PDB entry 7M0X | X-ray diffraction, 2.47 A resolution | chains A and B

# Chain A
Protein: Serine/threonine-protein kinase B-raf
From: Homo sapiens
Notes: EC 2.7.11.1
UniProtKB: P15056 (BRAF_HUMAN); residue numbers follow UniProt; this construct covers 445-723
Chain sequence (283 residues; numbered 441 to 723; the number before each row is that of its first residue):
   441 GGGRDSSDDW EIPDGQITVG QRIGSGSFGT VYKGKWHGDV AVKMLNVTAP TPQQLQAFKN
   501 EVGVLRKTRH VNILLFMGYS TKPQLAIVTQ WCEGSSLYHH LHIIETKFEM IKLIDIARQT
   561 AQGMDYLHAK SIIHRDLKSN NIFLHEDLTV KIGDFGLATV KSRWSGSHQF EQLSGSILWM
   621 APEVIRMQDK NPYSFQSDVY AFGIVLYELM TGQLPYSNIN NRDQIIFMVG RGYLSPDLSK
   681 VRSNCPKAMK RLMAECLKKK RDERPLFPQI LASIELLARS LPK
Not modelled in the structure: 441-446, 723
Construct notes: expression tag (441-444)
Ion coordination: Mg2+: Asn581, Asp594 (together with AMP-PNP)
Small-molecule neighbours: AMP-PNP (ANP; phosphoaminophosphonic acid-adenylate ester): Ile463, Gly464, Ser465, Gly466, Ser467, Phe468, Gly469, Val471, Ala481, Lys483, Leu514, Thr529, Gln530, Trp531, Cys532, His539, Asp576, Lys578, Asn580, Asn581, Phe583, Asp594
Swiss-Prot annotation at these positions:
  - active site: Asp576 (Proton acceptor)
  - binding site (ATP): Ile463 to Val471, Lys483
  - modified residue: Ser446 (Phosphoserine), Ser447 (Phosphoserine), Arg671 (Omega-N-methylarginine)
  - cross-link: Lys578 (Glycyl lysine isopeptide (Lys-Gly) (interchain with G-Cter in ubiquitin))

# Chain B
Protein: Dual specificity mitogen-activated protein kinase kinase 1
From: Homo sapiens
Notes: EC 2.7.12.2
UniProtKB: Q02750 (MP2K1_HUMAN); numbering as in UniProt (aligned over 1-393)
Chain sequence (397 residues; row label = number of the first residue in the row; numbers below 1 keep their minus sign (Gly-3 is residue -3)):
    -3 GGGRMPKKKP TPIQLNPAPD GSAVNGTSSA ETNLEALQKK LEELELDEQQ RKRLEAFLTQ
    57 KQKVGELKDD DFEKISELGA GNGGVVFKVS HKPSGLVMAR KLIHLEIKPA IRNQIIRELQ
   117 VLHECNSPYI VGFYGAFYSD GEISICMEHM DGGSLDQVLK KAGRIPEQIL GKVSIAVIKG
   177 LTYLREKHKI MHRDVKPSNI LVNSRGEIKL CDFGVSGQLI DAMANAFVGT RSYMSPERLQ
   237 GTHYSVQSDI WSMGLSLVEM AVGRYPIPPP DAKELELMFG CQVEGDAAET PPRPRTPGRP
   297 LSSYGMDSRP PMAIFELLDY IVNEPPPKLP SGVFSLEFQD FVNKCLIKNP AERADLKQLM
   357 VHAFIKRSDA EEVDFAGWLC STIGLNQPST PTHAAGV
Not modelled in the structure: -3 to 39, 275-306, 384-393
Construct notes: expression tag (-3 to 0); engineered mutation Ala218 (Ser in Q02750), Ala222 (Ser in Q02750)
Ion coordination: Mg2+: Asn195, Asp208 (together with AMP-PNP)
Small-molecule neighbours:
  - 4BM (N-{[(2R)-2,3-dihydroxypropyl]oxy}-3,4-difluoro-2-[(2-fluoro-4-iodophenyl)amino]benzamide): Gly77, Asn78, Gly79, Gly80, Lys97, Leu115, Leu118, Val127, Gly128, Ile141, Met143, Asp190, Cys207, Asp208, Phe209, Gly210, Val211, Ser212, Leu215, Ile216, Met219
  - AMP-PNP (ANP; phosphoaminophosphonic acid-adenylate ester): Leu74, Gly75, Ala76, Gly77, Asn78, Gly79, Gly80, Val82, Ala95, Lys97, Val127, Met143, Glu144, His145, Met146, Ser150, Gln153, Asp190, Lys192, Ser194, Asn195, Leu197, Asp208
Swiss-Prot annotation at these positions:
  - region: Glu270 to Pro307 (RAF1-binding)
  - active site: Asp190 (Proton acceptor)
  - binding site (ATP): Leu74 to Val82, Lys97, Met143 to Met146, Ser150 to Gln153, Lys192 to Asn195, Asp208
  - binding site (U0126): Lys97, Asp208 to Val211
  - binding site (K-252a): Glu144 to Met146, Ser194
  - site: Pro8, Ile9 (Cleavage)
  - modified residue: Thr286 (Phosphothreonine), Thr292 (Phosphothreonine), Ser298 (Phosphoserine)

# How chain A and chain B interact
Residue-residue contacts (55):
  Ile463(A) - His100(B)
  Tyr538(A) - Glu102(B)  hydrogen bond (side chain-backbone)
  His539(A) - Glu102(B)  salt bridge
  His542(A) - Lys104(B)  hydrogen bond (backbone-side chain)
  Ile543(A) - Glu102(B)
  Ile543(A) - Ile103(B)
  Ile543(A) - Lys104(B)
  Ile543(A) - Pro105(B)
  Glu545(A) - Lys104(B)
  Phe610(A) - Pro307(B)
  Gln612(A) - Thr226(B)
  Leu613(A) - Val224(B)
  Leu613(A) - Ile310(B)  hydrophobic
  Ser614(A) - Val224(B)
  Gly615(A) - Ala222(B)
  Gly615(A) - Phe223(B)
  Gly615(A) - Val224(B)
  Ser616(A) - Asn221(B)  hydrogen bond (side chain-backbone)
  Ser616(A) - Ala222(B)  hydrogen bond (backbone-backbone)
  Ile617(A) - Val224(B)  hydrophobic
  Leu618(A) - Asn221(B)
  Ile625(A) - Phe311(B)
  Arg626(A) - Phe311(B)
  Leu654(A) - Asn221(B)
  Ile659(A) - Asp217(B)
  Asn660(A) - Ile216(B)
  Asn660(A) - Asp217(B)
  Asn660(A) - Ala220(B)
  Asn661(A) - Met230(B)  hydrogen bond
  Asn661(A) - Arg234(B)
  Arg662(A) - Met219(B)  hydrogen bond (side chain-backbone)
  Arg662(A) - Ala220(B)
  Arg662(A) - Phe223(B)  hydrogen bond (side chain-backbone)
  Arg662(A) - Val224(B)
  Arg662(A) - Gly225(B)
  Asp663(A) - Ser228(B)  hydrogen bond
  Asp663(A) - Met230(B)
  Asp663(A) - Leu235(B)
  Asp663(A) - Leu314(B)
  Gln664(A) - Arg234(B)
  Gln664(A) - Leu235(B)
  Gln664(A) - Gly237(B)
  Ile666(A) - Val224(B)  hydrophobic
  Ile666(A) - Phe311(B)
  Ile666(A) - Leu314(B)  hydrophobic
  Phe667(A) - Leu235(B)
  Phe667(A) - Phe311(B)
  Phe667(A) - Leu314(B)
  Phe667(A) - Asp315(B)
  Phe667(A) - Val318(B)  hydrophobic
  Met668(A) - Leu235(B)
  Met668(A) - Gln236(B)
  Gly670(A) - Phe311(B)
  Arg671(A) - Phe311(B)
  Arg671(A) - Asp315(B)  salt bridge
Other interface residues (no listed pair), chain A (32 interface residues in all): Asn580, Met627, Gln628, Ser657
Other interface residues (no listed pair), chain B (34 interface residues in all): Asn78, Arg189, Gly213, Met308, Ala309, Glu312, Asn319

# In short
32 residues of chain A and 34 residues of chain B are in contact; the contacts include 8 hydrogen bonds and 2
salt bridges. Among the polar pairs are His539(A)-Glu102(B), Arg671(A)-Asp315(B) and Tyr538(A)-Glu102(B).
Chain A binds AMP-PNP. Ligands of chain B: AMP-PNP and compound 4BM.
Here chain A is Serine/threonine-protein kinase B-raf and chain B is Dual specificity mitogen-activated
protein kinase kinase 1, both from Homo sapiens. Entry 7M0X (Crystal structure of the BRAF:MEK1 kinases in
complex with AMPPNP and PD0325901) was determined by X-ray diffraction (same publication as 6V2W, 7M0T, 7M0U,
7M0V, 7M0W, 7M0Y and 7M0Z).
